Entry 6LRR (electron microscopy, 3.37 A resolution); this record covers chains O and G of the 24 polymer chains in the assembly.

# Chain O
Name: All5250 protein
Source organism: Nostoc sp. (strain PCC 7120 / SAG 25.82 / UTEX 2576)
UniProtKB: Q8YLP6 (Q8YLP6_NOSS1); residue numbers follow UniProt; this construct covers 203-361
Chain sequence (159 residues; each row starts with the number of its first residue):
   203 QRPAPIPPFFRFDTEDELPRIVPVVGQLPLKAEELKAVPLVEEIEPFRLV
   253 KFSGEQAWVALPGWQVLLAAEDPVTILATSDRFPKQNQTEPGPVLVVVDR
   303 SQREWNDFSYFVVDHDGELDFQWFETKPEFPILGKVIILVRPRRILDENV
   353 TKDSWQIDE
Not modelled in the structure: 203-205, 347-361
Curated features (UniProtKB/Swiss-Prot):
  - mutagenesis: Lys-354 to Glu-361 (Forms more RbcL(2)-Raf1(2) but little RbcL(8)-Raf1(8)), Glu-361 (E361EHHH: Forms more RbcL(2)-Raf1(2) but little RbcL(8)-Raf1(8))

# Chain G
Name: Ribulose bisphosphate carboxylase large chain
Source organism: Nostoc sp. (strain PCC 7120 / SAG 25.82 / UTEX 2576)
Notes: EC 4.1.1.39
UniProtKB: P00879 (RBL_NOSS1); numbering as in UniProt (aligned over 1-476)
Chain sequence (476 residues; row label = number of the first residue in the row):
     1 MSYAQTKTQTKSGYKAGVQDYRLTYYTPDYTPKDTDILAAFRVTPQPGVP
    51 FEEAAAAVAAESSTGTWTTVWTDLLTDLDRYKGRCYDIEPVPGEDNQFIA
   101 YIAYPLDLFEEGSITNVLTSIVGNVFGFKALRALRLEDIRFPVAYIKTFQ
   151 GPPHGIQVERDKLNKYGRPLLGCTIKPKLGLSAKNYGRAVYECLRGGLDF
   201 TKDDENINSAPFQRWRDRFLFVADAITKAQAETGEIKGHYLNVTAPTCEE
   251 MLKRAEYAKELKQPIIMHDYLTAGFTANTTLARWCRDNGVLLHIHRAMHA
   301 VIDRQKNHGIHFRVLAKALRLSGGDHIHTGTVVGKLEGERGITMGFVDLL
   351 RENYVEQDKSRGIYFTQDWASLPGVMAVASGGIHVWHMPALVEIFGDDSV
   401 LQFGGGTLGHPWGNAPGATANRVALEACVQARNEGRNLAREGNDVIREAA
   451 KWSPELAVACELWKEIKFEFEAMDTV
Not modelled in the structure: 1-21, 66-76, 463-476
Cystine bridges: Cys-173/Cys-193
Curated features (UniProtKB/Swiss-Prot):
  - active site (Proton acceptor): Lys-176, His-295
  - binding site (substrate): Asn-124, Thr-174, Lys-178, Arg-296, His-328, Ser-380
  - binding site (Mg(2+)): Lys-202, Asp-204, Glu-205
  - site: Lys-335 (Transition state stabilizer)
  - modified residue: Lys-202 (N6-carboxylysine)

# Interface between chain O and chain G
Pairs across the interface - 9 pairs, chain O then chain G:
  Phe-212(O) with Pro-92(G), hydrophobic
  Arg-213(O) with Glu-337(G), salt bridge
  Phe-214(O) with Leu-336(G), hydrophobic
  Asp-215(O) with Gly-338(G); Glu-339(G), hydrogen bond (backbone-backbone)
  Thr-216(O) with Leu-336(G); Glu-339(G)
  Glu-217(O) with Glu-339(G), hydrogen bond (backbone-side chain)
  Leu-220(O) with Leu-336(G), hydrophobic
Also at the interface, not in a pair above, chain O (8 interface residues in all): Glu-219
Also at the interface, not in a pair above, chain G (6 interface residues in all): Arg-304

# Overview
Chain O and chain G form an interface of 8 and 6 residues respectively, with 2 hydrogen bonds and 1 salt
bridge. Polar contacts include Arg-213(O)/Glu-337(G), Glu-217(O)/Glu-339(G) and Asp-215(O)/Glu-339(G).
Chain O is All5250 protein and chain G is Ribulose bisphosphate carboxylase large chain, both from Nostoc sp.
(strain PCC 7120 / SAG 25.82 / UTEX 2576); the structure, Cryo-EM structure of RuBisCO-Raf1 from Anabaena sp.
PCC 7120, was determined by electron microscopy together with 6LRS and 6KKM from the same study.
